Entry 8UCJ (electron microscopy, 3.20 A resolution); this record covers chains e and f of the 12 polymer chains in the assembly.

== Chain e ==
Molecule: Cytochrome c oxidase subunit 5
Organism: Komagataella pastoris
UniProt: F2QVW8 (F2QVW8_KOMPC); residue numbers follow UniProt; this construct covers 26-151
Amino-acid sequence (126 residues; row label = number of the first residue in the row):
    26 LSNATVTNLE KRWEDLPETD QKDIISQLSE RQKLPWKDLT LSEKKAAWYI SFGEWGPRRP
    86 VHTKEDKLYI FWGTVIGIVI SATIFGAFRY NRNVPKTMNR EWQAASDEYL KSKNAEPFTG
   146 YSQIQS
Ligand contacts: phosphatidylethanolamine (PTY): Val86, His87, Lys92, Phe96, Thr99

== Chain f ==
Molecule: Cytochrome c oxidase subunit 6
Organism: Komagataella pastoris
UniProt: F2QVA2 (F2QVA2_KOMPC); numbering as in UniProt (aligned over 42-141)
Amino-acid sequence (100 residues; numbered 42 to 141; the number before each row is that of its first residue):
    42 EETYEEFSQR YEKEFDEAYD LFEVQRVLNN CFSYDIVPSP AVIGKALNAC RRVNDYATAV
   102 RVFEGLKHKV ETKEQYDAYL EELKDVREEL GIDLKEELFP

== Chain e / chain f interface ==
Pairs across the interface (22; chain e residue first):
  Glu35(e) with Pro141(f)
  Gln57(e) with Arg92(f), hydrogen bond (backbone-side chain); Asn95(f); Asp96(f); Tyr97(f)
  Leu59(e) with Arg92(f)
  Trp61(e) with Arg92(f); Asp96(f); Leu131(f)
  Lys62(e) with Glu129(f), hydrogen bond (side chain-backbone)
  Leu66(e) with Leu139(f), hydrophobic
  Lys69(e) with Tyr97(f); Asp134(f), salt bridge
  Lys70(e) with Leu139(f)
  Ala72(e) with Ala98(f)
  Trp73(e) with Arg102(f); Lys136(f); Pro141(f), hydrophobic
  Ser76(e) with Ala98(f)
  Phe77(e) with Ala98(f); Thr99(f); Arg102(f)
Also at the interface, not in a pair above, chain e (14 interface residues in all): Lys58, Pro60
Also at the interface, not in a pair above, chain f (20 interface residues in all): Gln66, Val101, Glu105, Glu130, Gly132, Ile133, Phe140

== In short ==
Chain e and chain f form an interface of 14 and 20 residues respectively; the contacts include 2 hydrogen
bonds and 1 salt bridge. Among the polar pairs are Lys69(e)-Asp134(f), Gln57(e)-Arg92(f) and
Lys62(e)-Glu129(f). Ligands of chain e: phosphatidylethanolamine.
Here chain e is Cytochrome c oxidase subunit 5 and chain f is Cytochrome c oxidase subunit 6, both from
Komagataella pastoris. Entry 8UCJ (CryoEM structure of Komagataella pastoris Cytochrome c oxidase (11
subunits) in complex with human VMAT2) was determined by electron microscopy.
